Entry 2P28 (X-ray diffraction, 2.20 A resolution); this record covers chains A and B.

Chain A:
Molecule: Integrin beta-2
From: Homo sapiens
Notes: fragment: PHE2 fragment
UniProt: P05107 (ITB2_HUMAN); residues 1-100 here correspond to UniProt positions 23-122 (UniProt number = residue number + 22)
Chain sequence (100 residues; each row starts with the number of its first residue):
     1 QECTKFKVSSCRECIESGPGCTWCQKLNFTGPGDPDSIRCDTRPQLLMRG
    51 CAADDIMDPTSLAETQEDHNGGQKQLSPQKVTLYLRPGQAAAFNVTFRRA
Not modelled in the structure: 69-72
Cystine bridges: C3-C21, C14-C40, C24-C51

Chain B:
Molecule: Integrin beta-2
From: Homo sapiens
Notes: fragment: PHE3 fragment
UniProt: P05107 (ITB2_HUMAN); residues 340-552 here correspond to UniProt positions 362-574 (UniProt number = residue number + 22)
Chain sequence (217 residues; numbered 340 to 556; the number before each row is that of its first residue):
   340 KLSSRVFLDHNALPDTLKVTYDSFCSNGVTHRNQPRGDCDGVQINVPITF
   390 QVKVTATECIQEQSFVIRALGFTDIVTVQVLPQCECRCRDQSRDRSLCHG
   440 KGFLECGICRCDTGYIGKNCECQTQGRSSQELEGSCRKDNNSIICSGLGD
   490 CVCGQCLCHTSDVPGKLIYGQYCECDTINCERYNGQVCGGPGRGLCFCGK
   540 CRCHPGFEGSACQHHHH
Not modelled in the structure: 433-434, 467
Differences from the reference sequence: expression tag (553-556)
Cystine bridges: C364-C378, C398-C423, C427-C445, C437-C448, C450-C459, C461-C492, C475-C490, C484-C495, C497-C512, C514-C537, C519-C535, C527-C540, C542-C551
Small-molecule neighbours: N-acetylglucosamine (NAG; 2-acetamido-2-deoxy-beta-D-glucopyranose): F363, T388, Q390

Interface between chain A and chain B:
Cross-chain cystine bridges: C11(A)-C425(B)
Contacting residue pairs (106):
  S9(A) with I447(B)
  C11(A) with C425(B), disulfide; C445(B), hydrophobic
  R12(A) with C398(B); C423(B); E424(B), salt bridge; C425(B)
  I15(A) with Q422(B); C423(B); C425(B), hydrophobic
  E16(A) with C398(B), hydrogen bond
  W23(A) with C445(B), hydrogen bond (side chain-backbone); I447(B), hydrophobic
  Q25(A) with C427(B); R428(B); C445(B); G446(B)
  L27(A) with G446(B)
  T30(A) with K457(B), hydrogen bond
  G31(A) with K457(B), hydrogen bond (backbone-side chain)
  P32(A) with K457(B)
  D34(A) with K457(B), hydrogen bond (backbone-side chain)
  D36(A) with I447(B); K457(B)
  R39(A) with G446(B), hydrogen bond (side chain-backbone); I447(B)
  D55(A) with R428(B), salt bridge
  M57(A) with R426(B); C427(B), hydrophobic
  P59(A) with Q422(B); E424(B)
  T60(A) with Q422(B)
  L62(A) with Q422(B)
  Q73(A) with D413(B)
  K74(A) with D413(B), hydrogen bond (backbone-side chain)
  Q75(A) with F411(B); T412(B); D413(B), hydrogen bond
  L76(A) with R407(B); A408(B); D413(B); V415(B), hydrophobic
  P78(A) with V415(B)
  Q79(A) with I414(B); V415(B); T416(B), hydrogen bond (backbone-backbone)
  K80(A) with T416(B)
  V81(A) with V415(B), hydrophobic; T416(B), hydrogen bond (backbone-backbone); V417(B); Q418(B), hydrogen bond (backbone-backbone)
  T82(A) with Q418(B), hydrogen bond
  L83(A) with V393(B), hydrophobic; V417(B), hydrophobic; Q418(B), hydrogen bond (backbone-backbone); V419(B); L420(B), hydrogen bond (backbone-backbone)
  Y84(A) with L420(B); Q422(B)
  L85(A) with L356(B), hydrophobic; V393(B); V419(B), hydrophobic; L420(B), hydrogen bond (backbone-backbone); P421(B); Q422(B), hydrogen bond (backbone-backbone)
  R86(A) with Q422(B)
  P87(A) with A395(B); E397(B); C398(B); C423(B)
  G88(A) with T394(B); A395(B), hydrogen bond (backbone-backbone)
  A90(A) with V393(B); T394(B)
  A91(A) with V391(B); K392(B); V393(B), hydrogen bond (backbone-backbone)
  A92(A) with V391(B)
  F93(A) with F389(B); Q390(B); V391(B), hydrogen bond (backbone-backbone); I406(B), hydrophobic; V417(B), hydrophobic
  N94(A) with T388(B); F389(B); Q390(B)
  V95(A) with I387(B); T388(B); F389(B), hydrogen bond (backbone-backbone); V391(B), hydrophobic; V415(B), hydrophobic
  T96(A) with P386(B); I387(B)
  F97(A) with S342(B); V345(B), hydrophobic; P386(B); I387(B), hydrogen bond (backbone-backbone); F411(B), hydrophobic
  R98(A) with N384(B), hydrogen bond (side chain-backbone); P386(B)
  R99(A) with K340(B), hydrogen bond (side chain-backbone); S342(B); N384(B), hydrogen bond (backbone-backbone); F411(B)
  A100(A) with K340(B), hydrogen bond (backbone-backbone); L341(B)
Interface residues without a listed pair, chain A (49 interface residues in all): S10, C24, S61, Q89
Interface residues without a listed pair, chain B (50 interface residues in all): L347, V381, I383, T396, L443, E444, R449

Overview:
49 residues of chain A and 50 residues of chain B are in contact, with 1 disulfide bond, 25 hydrogen bonds and
2 salt bridges. Among the polar pairs are R12(A)-E424(B), D55(A)-R428(B) and E16(A)-C398(B). Ligands of chain
B: N-acetylglucosamine.
Chain A is Integrin beta-2 and chain B is Integrin beta-2, both from Homo sapiens; the structure, Structure of
the PHE2 and PHE3 fragments of the integrin beta2 subunit, was determined by X-ray diffraction (same
publication as 2P26).
